PDB entry 6NYY | electron microscopy, 3.00 A resolution | chains E and F of the 10 polymer chains in the assembly

Chain E:
Name: AFG3-like protein 2
Source organism: Homo sapiens
Notes: EC 3.4.24.-
UniProtKB: Q9Y4W6 (AFG32_HUMAN); residues 272-797 here = UniProt positions 272-797
Chain sequence (529 residues; row label = number of the first residue in the row):
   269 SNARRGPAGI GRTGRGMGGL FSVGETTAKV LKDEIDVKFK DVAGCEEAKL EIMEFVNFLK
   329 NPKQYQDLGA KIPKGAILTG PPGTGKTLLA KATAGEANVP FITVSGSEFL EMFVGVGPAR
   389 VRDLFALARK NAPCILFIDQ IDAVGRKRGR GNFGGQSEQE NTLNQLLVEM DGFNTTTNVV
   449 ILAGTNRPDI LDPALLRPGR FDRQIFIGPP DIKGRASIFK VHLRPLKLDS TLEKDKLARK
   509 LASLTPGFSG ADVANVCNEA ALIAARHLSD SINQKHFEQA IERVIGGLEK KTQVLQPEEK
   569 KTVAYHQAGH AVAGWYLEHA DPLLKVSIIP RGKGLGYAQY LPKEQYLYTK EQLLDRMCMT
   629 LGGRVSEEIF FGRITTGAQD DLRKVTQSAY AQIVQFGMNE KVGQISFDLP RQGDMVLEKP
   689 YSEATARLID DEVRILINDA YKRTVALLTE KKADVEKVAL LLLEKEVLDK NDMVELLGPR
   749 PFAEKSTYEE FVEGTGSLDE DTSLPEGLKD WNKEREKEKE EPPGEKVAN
Not modelled in the structure: 269-288, 597-604, 764-797
Sequence notes: expression tag (269-271); conflict Gln-408 (Glu in Q9Y4W6), Gln-575 (Glu in Q9Y4W6)
Metal / ion sites: Zn2+: His-574, Asp-649
Ligand contacts:
  - ADP (adenosine-5'-diphosphate): Asp-309, Val-310, Ala-311, Gly-351, Thr-352, Gly-353, Lys-354, Thr-355, Leu-356, Asp-407, Ile-486, His-490, Gly-518, Ala-519, Ala-522
  - AMP-PNP (ANP; phosphoaminophosphonic acid-adenylate ester): Asp-439, Arg-465, Arg-468
What the authors report for this chain:
  - binding site for Substrate: Phe-381, Phe-421
  - mutagenesis - M380K, F381A, R416A: abolished catalytic activity
  - mutagenesis - L299A, F381A, W779R: unchanged catalytic activity (ATP hydrolysis)
  - mutagenesis - M380V: increased catalytic activity (ATP hydrolysis)
  - mutagenesis - F289A, L299A, M380V, F421A, M683A, W779R: decreased catalytic activity
  - mutagenesis - F421A: unchanged catalytic activity (ATPase activity)
  - mutagenesis - L299A, M683A: unchanged catalytic activity (peptide cleavage rate)
  - mutagenesis - F289A: unchanged catalytic activity on ATPase rate
  - binding site for AMP-PNP: Arg-465, Arg-468
  - disease-associated variants - R468C: abolished catalytic activity (ATP hydrolysis)
  - disease-associated variants - N432T, R468C, M666R: abolished catalytic activity
  - disease-associated variants - R468C: decreased stability in response to recovery of AFG3L2 hexamers
  - mutagenesis - K354A: decreased stability in response to recovery of AFG3L2 hexamers
  - mutagenesis - R416A: decreased catalytic activity (ATPase activity)
  - disease-associated variants - N432T: unchanged binding to ATP
  - disease-associated variants - N432T: decreased stability in response to AFG3L2 oligomers
  - disease-associated variants - M666R, E691K: decreased stability
  - disease-associated variants - M666R: abolished stability in response to hexamer recovery
  - disease-associated variants - P688T: decreased stability in response to hexamer recovery
  - disease-associated variants - A572T, P688T: decreased catalytic activity
  - disease-associated variants - P688T: decreased stability in response to AFG3L2 oligomer
  - disease-associated variants - T654I, M666T, M666V, G671E, G671R, S674L, Y689H, Y689N, A694E, E700K, R702Q: decreased stability (proposed by the authors, not directly observed)
  - disease-associated variants - A572T: decreased catalytic activity (ATP hydrolysis)
  - disease-associated variants - A572T: unchanged stability in response to hexamer recovery
  - specificity-determining residues: Val-571, Leu-603, Leu-615, Gly-645
  - binding site for Substrate: Tyr-614, Tyr-616
  - disease-associated variants - Y616C: increased catalytic activity
  - disease-associated variants - Y616C: increased catalytic activity on ATPase
  - disease-associated variants - Y616C: decreased stability in response to complex stability
  - disease-associated variants - Y616C: increased catalytic activity (ATP-independent peptidase activity)
  - disease-associated variants - N432T: decreased catalytic activity on ATPase rate
  - self-association interface (contacts with another copy of this molecule): Gly-671

Chain F:
Name: AFG3-like protein 2
Source organism: Homo sapiens
Notes: EC 3.4.24.-
UniProtKB: Q9Y4W6 (AFG32_HUMAN); residue numbers follow UniProt; this construct covers 272-416, 424-797
Chain sequence (529 residues; numbered 269 to 797 plus 6 insertion-coded residues; 6 numbers in that range are skipped by the numbering (no residue carries them; nothing is unmodelled there); the number before each row is that of its first residue; a row labelled like 416A-416F holds insertion residues (416A, then the next letters in order)):
   269 SNARRGPAGI GRTGRGMGGL FSVGETTAKV LKDEIDVKFK DVAGCEEAKL EIMEFVNFLK
   329 NPKQYQDLGA KIPKGAILTG PPGTGKTLLA KATAGEANVP FITVSGSEFL EMFVGVGPAR
   389 VRDLFALARK NAPCILFIDQ IDAVGRKR
416A-416F GRGNFG
   417 G
   424 QSEQENTLNQ LLVEMDGFNT TTNVVILAGT NRPDILDPAL LRPGRFDRQI FIGPPDIKGR
   484 ASIFKVHLRP LKLDSTLEKD KLARKLASLT PGFSGADVAN VCNEAALIAA RHLSDSINQK
   544 HFEQAIERVI GGLEKKTQVL QPEEKKTVAY HQAGHAVAGW YLEHADPLLK VSIIPRGKGL
   604 GYAQYLPKEQ YLYTKEQLLD RMCMTLGGRV SEEIFFGRIT TGAQDDLRKV TQSAYAQIVQ
   664 FGMNEKVGQI SFDLPRQGDM VLEKPYSEAT ARLIDDEVRI LINDAYKRTV ALLTEKKADV
   724 EKVALLLLEK EVLDKNDMVE LLGPRPFAEK STYEEFVEGT GSLDEDTSLP EGLKDWNKER
   784 EKEKEEPPGE KVAN
Not modelled in the structure: 269-288, 416A-416F, 755-797
Sequence notes: expression tag (269-271); conflict Gln-408 (Glu in Q9Y4W6), Gln-575 (Glu in Q9Y4W6)
Metal / ion sites: Zn2+: His-574, His-578, Asp-649
What the authors report for this chain:
  - binding site for Substrate: Phe-381
  - mutagenesis - M380K, F381A, R416A: abolished catalytic activity
  - mutagenesis - L299A, F381A, W779R: unchanged catalytic activity (ATP hydrolysis)
  - mutagenesis - M380V: increased catalytic activity (ATP hydrolysis)
  - mutagenesis - F289A, L299A, M380V, M683A, W779R: decreased catalytic activity
  - mutagenesis - L299A, M683A: unchanged catalytic activity (peptide cleavage rate)
  - mutagenesis - F289A: unchanged catalytic activity on ATPase rate
  - binding site for AMP-PNP: Arg-465, Arg-468
  - disease-associated variants - R468C: abolished catalytic activity (ATP hydrolysis)
  - disease-associated variants - N432T, R468C, M666R: abolished catalytic activity
  - disease-associated variants - R468C: decreased stability in response to recovery of AFG3L2 hexamers
  - mutagenesis - K354A: decreased stability in response to recovery of AFG3L2 hexamers
  - mutagenesis - R416A: decreased catalytic activity (ATPase activity)
  - disease-associated variants - N432T: unchanged binding to ATP
  - disease-associated variants - N432T: decreased stability in response to AFG3L2 oligomers
  - disease-associated variants - M666R, E691K: decreased stability
  - disease-associated variants - M666R: abolished stability in response to hexamer recovery
  - disease-associated variants - P688T: decreased stability in response to hexamer recovery
  - disease-associated variants - A572T, P688T: decreased catalytic activity
  - disease-associated variants - P688T: decreased stability in response to AFG3L2 oligomer
  - self-association interface (contacts with another copy of this molecule): Met-666
  - disease-associated variants - T654I, M666T, M666V, G671E, G671R, S674L, Y689H, Y689N, A694E, E700K, R702Q: decreased stability (proposed by the authors, not directly observed)
  - disease-associated variants - A572T: decreased catalytic activity (ATP hydrolysis)
  - disease-associated variants - A572T: unchanged stability in response to hexamer recovery
  - specificity-determining residues: Val-571, Leu-603, Leu-615, Gly-645
  - binding site for Substrate: Tyr-614, Tyr-616
  - disease-associated variants - Y616C: increased catalytic activity
  - disease-associated variants - Y616C: increased catalytic activity on ATPase
  - disease-associated variants - Y616C: decreased stability in response to complex stability
  - disease-associated variants - Y616C: increased catalytic activity (ATP-independent peptidase activity)
  - disease-associated variants - N432T: decreased catalytic activity on ATPase rate

How chain E and chain F interact:
Residue-residue contacts (63):
  Phe-289(E) / Ser-425(F)
  Ser-290(E) / Ser-425(F)
  Lys-297(E) / Leu-435(F)
  Lys-297(E) / Val-436(F)
  Glu-379(E) / Gly-417(F)
  Ala-533(E) / Tyr-333(F)  hydrophobic
  Arg-534(E) / Glu-322(F)
  Arg-534(E) / Phe-323(F)
  Arg-534(E) / Asn-325(F)
  Thr-560(E) / Glu-314(F)
  Thr-560(E) / Glu-315(F)
  Gln-561(E) / Tyr-614(F)  hydrogen bond
  Leu-563(E) / Tyr-614(F)  hydrophobic
  Gln-564(E) / Glu-612(F)
  Glu-567(E) / Gln-613(F)
  Glu-567(E) / Tyr-614(F)
  Glu-567(E) / Leu-615(F)
  Thr-570(E) / Leu-615(F)
  Val-571(E) / Leu-615(F)  hydrophobic
  Arg-632(E) / Gly-665(F)  hydrogen bond (side chain-backbone)
  Arg-632(E) / Met-666(F)
  Arg-632(E) / Gln-672(F)  hydrogen bond
  Arg-641(E) / Glu-619(F)
  Ile-642(E) / Thr-617(F)
  Ile-642(E) / Lys-618(F)  hydrogen bond (backbone-backbone)
  Ile-642(E) / Met-666(F)  hydrophobic
  Thr-643(E) / Tyr-616(F)
  Thr-643(E) / Thr-617(F)
  Thr-643(E) / Met-666(F)
  Thr-644(E) / Tyr-616(F)
  Thr-644(E) / Phe-664(F)
  Thr-644(E) / Met-666(F)
  Gly-645(E) / Leu-615(F)
  Gln-647(E) / Gln-663(F)
  Gln-647(E) / Phe-664(F)
  Gln-647(E) / Ser-674(F)
  Leu-650(E) / Gly-665(F)
  Leu-650(E) / Gln-672(F)
  Leu-650(E) / Ser-674(F)
  Arg-651(E) / Ser-674(F)
  Thr-654(E) / Ile-673(F)
  Thr-654(E) / Ser-674(F)  hydrogen bond (side chain-backbone)
  Tyr-658(E) / Phe-675(F)
  Met-683(E) / Leu-685(F)  hydrophobic
  Val-684(E) / Leu-685(F)
  Val-684(E) / Glu-686(F)
  Leu-685(E) / Leu-685(F)
  Leu-685(E) / Glu-686(F)
  Glu-686(E) / Glu-686(F)  hydrogen bond (backbone-side chain)
  Lys-687(E) / Glu-686(F)  salt bridge
  Glu-691(E) / Ser-690(F)
  Glu-691(E) / Glu-691(F)  hydrogen bond (side chain-backbone)
  Ala-694(E) / Ser-690(F)
  Arg-695(E) / Ser-690(F)
  Arg-695(E) / Ala-692(F)
  Asp-698(E) / Tyr-689(F)
  Asp-698(E) / Ser-690(F)  hydrogen bond (side chain-backbone)
  Asp-698(E) / Thr-693(F)  hydrogen bond
  Arg-702(E) / Lys-669(F)
  Arg-702(E) / Val-670(F)  hydrogen bond (side chain-backbone)
  Arg-702(E) / Thr-693(F)
  Ile-705(E) / Gln-672(F)
  Ile-705(E) / Ile-673(F)  hydrophobic
Other interface residues (no listed pair), chain E (48 interface residues in all): Val-291, Met-380, Pro-493, Lys-495, Asn-526, Ala-529, Leu-536, Lys-558, Lys-559, Gln-680, Asp-682, Val-701, Tyr-709
Other interface residues (no listed pair), chain F (46 interface residues in all): Cys-313, Met-321, Asn-329, Leu-336, Gly-337, Ala-338, Lys-339, Arg-416, Asp-676, Lys-687, Leu-696

Summary:
48 residues of chain E and 46 residues of chain F are in contact; the contacts include 10 hydrogen bonds and 1
salt bridge. Polar contacts include Lys-687(E)/Glu-686(F), Gln-561(E)/Tyr-614(F) and Arg-632(E)/Gly-665(F).
From the paper: a binding site for Substrate at Phe-381(E), Phe-421(E) and Phe-381(F) among others; M666R,
E691K and T654I of chain E, among others, reduce stability; 55 substitutions were tested in all.
Both chains are AFG3-like protein 2 (Homo sapiens). Entry 6NYY (human m-AAA protease AFG3L2, substrate-bound)
was determined by electron microscopy.
